Entry 1EYU (X-ray diffraction, 1.78 A resolution); this record covers chains A and B of the 4 polymer chains in the assembly.

Chain A (and B):
Protein: Type II restriction enzyme pvuii
Organism: Proteus vulgaris
Notes: EC 3.1.21.4; chain B of this document is another copy of the same molecule, construct and numbering; everything in this record applies to it too
Reference sequence: P23657 (T2P2_PROVU); numbering as in UniProt (aligned over 1-157)
Sequence (157 residues; numbered 1 to 157; the number before each row is that of its first residue):
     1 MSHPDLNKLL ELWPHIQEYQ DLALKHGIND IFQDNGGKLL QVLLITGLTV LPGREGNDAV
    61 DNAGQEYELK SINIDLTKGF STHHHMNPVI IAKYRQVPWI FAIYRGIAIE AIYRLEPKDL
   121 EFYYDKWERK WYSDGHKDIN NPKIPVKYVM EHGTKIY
Disordered / not traced: 1 (chain B: 1, 53-55)
Curated features (UniProtKB/Swiss-Prot):
  - binding site (Mg(2+)): Asp-58, Glu-68

Chain A / chain B interface:
Pairs across the interface - 70 pairs, chain A then chain B:
  Ser-2(A) with Leu-44(B); Ile-45(B)
  His-3(A) with His-26(B); Leu-44(B), hydrogen bond (backbone-backbone)
  Asp-5(A) with Leu-22(B); Lys-25(B), salt bridge; His-26(B), salt bridge; Leu-44(B)
  Leu-6(A) with Leu-44(B), hydrophobic
  Lys-8(A) with Lys-25(B)
  Leu-9(A) with Tyr-19(B), hydrophobic; Gln-41(B); Leu-44(B), hydrophobic
  Glu-11(A) with His-15(B), salt bridge
  Leu-12(A) with His-15(B); Glu-18(B); Tyr-19(B), hydrophobic
  Trp-13(A) with Tyr-19(B); Gln-41(B); Ile-107(B)
  His-15(A) with Leu-12(B); His-15(B)
  Ile-16(A) with Tyr-19(B), hydrophobic
  Gln-17(A) with Ile-107(B)
  Glu-18(A) with Lys-8(B), salt bridge; Leu-12(B)
  Tyr-19(A) with Leu-9(B); Leu-12(B); Trp-13(B); Ile-16(B), hydrophobic; Phe-32(B), hydrophobic
  Leu-22(A) with Asp-5(B); Leu-9(B)
  Lys-25(A) with Asp-5(B), salt bridge
  His-26(A) with His-3(B); Asp-5(B), salt bridge
  Ile-31(A) with Phe-32(B)
  Phe-32(A) with Ile-31(B); Phe-32(B); Gln-33(B); Asp-34(B); Asn-35(B), hydrogen bond (backbone-backbone); Gly-36(B); Gly-37(B); Lys-38(B); Ile-107(B), hydrophobic
  Gln-33(A) with Phe-32(B); Asn-35(B)
  Asp-34(A) with Phe-32(B)
  Asn-35(A) with Phe-32(B), hydrogen bond (backbone-backbone); Gln-33(B)
  Gly-36(A) with Phe-32(B)
  Gly-37(A) with Phe-32(B)
  Lys-38(A) with Asp-30(B), salt bridge; Phe-32(B)
  Gln-41(A) with Leu-9(B); Trp-13(B)
  Leu-44(A) with Ser-2(B), hydrogen bond (backbone-backbone); His-3(B), hydrogen bond (backbone-backbone); Asp-5(B); Leu-9(B), hydrophobic
  Ile-45(A) with Ser-2(B), hydrogen bond (backbone-backbone)
  Leu-76(A) with Asn-29(B)
  His-85(A) with His-85(B), hydrogen bond
  Ile-107(A) with Trp-13(B), hydrophobic; Gln-20(B); Asp-30(B); Ile-31(B); Phe-32(B), hydrophobic
  Ala-108(A) with Trp-13(B), hydrophobic
Interface residues without a listed pair, chain A (39 interface residues in all): Gln-20, Asp-30, Leu-40, Thr-46, Gly-47, Asn-73, Gly-106
Interface residues without a listed pair, chain B (32 interface residues in all): Leu-6, Gln-17

Overview:
39 residues of chain A face 32 of chain B across their interface, with 7 hydrogen bonds and 7 salt bridges.
Among the polar pairs are Asp-5(A)/Lys-25(B), Asp-5(A)/His-26(B) and Glu-11(A)/His-15(B). Curated annotation
(UniProt) lists Mg2+-binding residues Asp-58(A) and Glu-68(A) on chain A.
Both chains are Type II restriction enzyme pvuii (Proteus vulgaris). Entry 1EYU (High resolution structure of
the pvuii endonculease/cognate DNA complex at ph 4.6) was determined by X-ray diffraction (same publication as
1F0O).
